8TDX - chains D and E of the 3 polymer chains in the assembly; structure by X-ray diffraction, 2.09 A resolution.

Chain D:
Name: TRNM-b.01 Fab Light Chain
Source organism: Macaca mulatta
Notes: antibody fragment or engineered binder
Amino-acid sequence (213 residues; numbered 1 to 213; the number before each row is that of its first residue):
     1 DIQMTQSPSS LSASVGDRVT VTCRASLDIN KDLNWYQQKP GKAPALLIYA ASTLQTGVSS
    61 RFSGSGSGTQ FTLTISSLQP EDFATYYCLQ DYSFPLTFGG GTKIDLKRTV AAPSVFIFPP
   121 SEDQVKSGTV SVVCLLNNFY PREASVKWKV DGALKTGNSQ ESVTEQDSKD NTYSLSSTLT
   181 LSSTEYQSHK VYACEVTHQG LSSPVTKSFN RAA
Not modelled in the structure: 212-213
Disulfide bonds: Cys23-Cys88, Cys134-Cys194

Chain E:
Name: Env Fusion Peptide
UniProtKB: P12489 (ENV_HV1J3); residues 1-8 here correspond to UniProt positions 524-531 (UniProt number = residue number + 523)
Amino-acid sequence (8 residues; row label = number of the first residue in the row):
     1 AVGIGAVF
Swiss-Prot annotation at these positions:
  - region: Ala1 to Phe8 (Fusion peptide)

How chain D and chain E interact:
Contacting residue pairs - 8 pairs, chain D then chain E:
  Asp32(D) - Ala1(E)
  Asp91(D) - Ala1(E)  hydrogen bond (backbone-backbone)
  Asp91(D) - Val2(E)  hydrogen bond (backbone-backbone)
  Tyr92(D) - Ala1(E)
  Tyr92(D) - Val2(E)
  Phe94(D) - Val2(E)  hydrophobic
  Phe94(D) - Gly3(E)
  Leu96(D) - Val2(E)  hydrophobic
Interface residues without a listed pair, chain D (6 interface residues in all): Ser93
Interface residues without a listed pair, chain E (4 interface residues in all): Ile4

Summary:
The interface between chain D and chain E involves 6 residues on one side and 4 on the other; the contacts
include 2 hydrogen bonds. Main-chain hydrogen bonds include Asp91(D)-Ala1(E) and Asp91(D)-Val2(E).
Chain D is TRNM-b.01 Fab Light Chain (Macaca mulatta) and chain E is Env Fusion Peptide; the structure,
TRNM-b.01 in complex with HIV Env fusion peptide, was determined by X-ray diffraction, deposited together with
8TE7, 8TJR, 8TJS, 8TKC, 8TL2, 8TL4 and 5 further entries.
